PDB entry 9BGH | X-ray diffraction, 1.65 A resolution | chains B and C of the 4 polymer chains in the assembly

# Chain B
Protein: Peptidyl-prolyl cis-trans isomerase A
From: Homo sapiens
Notes: EC 5.2.1.8
UniProtKB: P62938 (PPIA_CHLAE); residues 1-165 here = UniProt positions 1-165
Sequence (166 residues; row label = number of the first residue in the row; numbering starts at 0):
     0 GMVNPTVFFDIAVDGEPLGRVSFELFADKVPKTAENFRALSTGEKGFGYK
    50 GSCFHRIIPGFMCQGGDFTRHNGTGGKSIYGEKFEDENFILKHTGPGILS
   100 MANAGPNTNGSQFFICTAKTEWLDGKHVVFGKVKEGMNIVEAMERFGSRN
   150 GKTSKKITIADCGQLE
Unresolved in the structure: 0-1, 165
Differences from the reference sequence: expression tag (0)
Residues lining bound ligands: rmc-7977 (ZNI; (1R,5S,6r)-N-[(1P,7S,9S,13S,20M)-20-{5-(4-cyclopropylpiperazin-1-yl)-2-[(1S)-1-methoxyethyl]pyridin-3-yl}-21-ethyl-17,17-dimethyl-8,14-dioxo-15-oxa-4-thia-9,21,27,28-tetraazapentacyclo[17.5.2.1~2,5~.1~9,13~.0~22,26~]octacosa-1(24),2,5(28),19,22,25-hexaen-7-yl]-3-oxabicyclo[3.1.0]hexane-6-carboxamide): Arg55, Ile57, Phe60, Met61, Gln63, Gly72, Thr73, Ala101, Asn102, Ala103, Gln111, Phe113, Glu120, Trp121, Leu122, His126, Arg148
UniProt features mapped onto this chain:
  - modified residue: Met1 (N-acetylmethionine), Val2 (N-acetylvaline), Lys28 (N6-acetyllysine), Lys44 (N6-acetyllysine), Lys76 (N6-acetyllysine), Ser77 (Phosphoserine), Lys82 (N6-acetyllysine), Thr93 (Phosphothreonine), Lys125 (N6-acetyllysine), Lys131 (N6-acetyllysine), Lys133 (N6-acetyllysine)
  - glycosylation: Asn108 (N-linked (GlcNAc...) asparagine)
  - cross-link (Glycyl lysine isopeptide (Lys-Gly)): Lys28 (interchain with G-Cter in SUMO2), Lys82 (interchain with G-Cter in SUMO2)

# Chain C
Protein: GTPase KRas
From: Homo sapiens
Notes: EC 3.6.5.2
UniProtKB: P79800 (RASK_MELGA); numbering as in UniProt (aligned over 1-169)
Sequence (170 residues; numbered 0 to 169; the number before each row is that of its first residue; numbering starts at 0):
     0 GMTEYKLVVVGADGVGKSALTIQLIQNHFVDEYDPTIEDSYRKQVVIDGE
    50 TCLLDILDTAGQEEYSAMRDQYMRTGEGFLCVFAINNTKSFEDIHHYREQ
   100 IKRVKDSEDVPMVLVGNKCDLPSRTVDTKQAQDLARSYGIPFIETSAKTR
   150 QGVDDAFYTLVREIRKHKEK
Unresolved in the structure: 168-169
Differences from the reference sequence: expression tag (0); engineered mutation Asp12 (Gly in P79800)
Metal / ion sites: Mg2+: Ser17, Thr35 (together with GDP)
Residues lining bound ligands:
  - aluminium fluoride (AF3): Gly10, Ala11, Asp12, Gly13, Val14, Lys16, Ser17, Thr35, Asp57, Thr58, Gly60
  - GDP (guanosine-5'-diphosphate): Ala11, Asp12, Gly13, Val14, Gly15, Lys16, Ser17, Ala18, Phe28, Val29, Asp30, Glu31, Tyr32, Asp33, Thr35, Asn116, Lys117, Asp119, Leu120, Ser145, Ala146, Lys147
  - rmc-7977 (ZNI; (1R,5S,6r)-N-[(1P,7S,9S,13S,20M)-20-{5-(4-cyclopropylpiperazin-1-yl)-2-[(1S)-1-methoxyethyl]pyridin-3-yl}-21-ethyl-17,17-dimethyl-8,14-dioxo-15-oxa-4-thia-9,21,27,28-tetraazapentacyclo[17.5.2.1~2,5~.1~9,13~.0~22,26~]octacosa-1(24),2,5(28),19,22,25-hexaen-7-yl]-3-oxabicyclo[3.1.0]hexane-6-carboxamide): Tyr32, Pro34, Thr35, Ile36, Glu37, Ala59, Gln61, Tyr64, Met67
UniProt features mapped onto this chain:
  - motif: Tyr32 to Tyr40 (Effector region)
  - binding site (GTP): Gly10, Ala11, Gly13 to Ala18, Val29 to Thr35, Ala59, Gly60, Asn116 to Asp119
Reported in the primary citation:
  - binding site for aluminium fluoride: Lys16
  - mutagenesis - A59G, Q61L, E63A: increased binding to Peptidyl-prolyl cis-trans isomerase A (chain B)
  - mutagenesis - A59G: decreased catalytic activity on CYPA bound to RMC-7977
  - mutagenesis - Q61L: decreased catalytic activity
  - mutagenesis - G60A, E63A: decreased catalytic activity on CYPA-TCI binary complex
  - mutagenesis - D12N: decreased catalytic activity (tri-complex-induced hydrolysis)
  - mutagenesis - D12E: unchanged catalytic activity

# Chain B / chain C interface
Contacting residue pairs (12; chain B residue first):
  Pro58(B) with Arg41(C), hydrogen bond (backbone-side chain); Leu52(C)
  Gly59(B) with Met1(C); Gln43(C)
  Phe60(B) with Arg41(C)
  Thr116(B) with Gln43(C), hydrogen bond (backbone-side chain)
  Glu143(B) with Gln43(C), hydrogen bond
  Arg144(B) with Ile24(C); Gln25(C)
  Ser147(B) with Arg41(C)
  Arg148(B) with Arg41(C)
  Ser153(B) with Gln25(C)
Interface residues without a listed pair, chain B (11 interface residues in all): Ala117, Lys154
Interface residues without a listed pair, chain C (7 interface residues in all): Lys42

# In short
The interface between chain B and chain C involves 11 residues on one side and 7 on the other; the contacts
include 3 hydrogen bonds. Polar pairs include Pro58(B)-Arg41(C), Thr116(B)-Gln43(C) and Glu143(B)-Gln43(C).
From the paper: a binding site for aluminium fluoride at Lys16(C); A59G, Q61L and E63A of chain C increase
binding to Peptidyl-prolyl cis-trans isomerase A (chain B); 6 substitutions were tested in all.
Chain B is Peptidyl-prolyl cis-trans isomerase A and chain C is GTPase KRas, both from Homo sapiens; the
structure, Crystal structure of KRAS G12D in a transition state mimetic complex with CYPA and RMC-7977, was
determined by X-ray diffraction (same publication as 9BHO, 9BHP, 9BHQ, 9BI1 and 9BI2).
